PDB entry 3LQE | X-ray diffraction, 2.00 A resolution | chain A

Chain A:
Protein: Capsid protein
From: Murine norovirus 1
Notes: fragment: Protruding (P) Domain, residues 228-540
UniProt: Q80J94 (Q80J94_9CALI); residue numbers follow UniProt; this construct covers 228-540
Chain sequence (320 residues; numbered 222 to 541; the number before each row is that of its first residue):
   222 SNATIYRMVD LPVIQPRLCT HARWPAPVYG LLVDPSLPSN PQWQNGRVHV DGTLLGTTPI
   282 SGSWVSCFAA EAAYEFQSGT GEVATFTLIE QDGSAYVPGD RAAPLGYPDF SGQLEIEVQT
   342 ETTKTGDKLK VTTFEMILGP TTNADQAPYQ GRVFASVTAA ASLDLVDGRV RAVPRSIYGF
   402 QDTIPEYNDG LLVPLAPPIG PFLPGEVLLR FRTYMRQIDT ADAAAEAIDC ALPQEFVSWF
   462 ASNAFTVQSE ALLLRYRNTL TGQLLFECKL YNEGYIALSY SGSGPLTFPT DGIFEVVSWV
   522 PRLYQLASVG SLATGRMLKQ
Unresolved in the structure: 222-227, 541
Construct notes: expression tag (222-227, 541); engineered mutation E296 (Lys in Q80J94)
What the authors report for this chain:
  - self-association interface (contacts with another copy of this molecule); pairs are residue here / residue on that copy: E338-R396 (salt bridge)

Summary:
From the paper: a self-association interface involving E338 and R396.
Chain A is Capsid protein (Murine norovirus 1); the structure, X-Ray Structure of the Murine Norovirus (MNV)-1
Capsid Protein Protruding (P) Domain, was determined by X-ray diffraction (same publication as 3LQ6).
